2UZ1 - chains B and C of the 4 polymer chains in the assembly; structure by X-ray diffraction, 1.65 A resolution.

Chain B (and C):
Protein: Benzaldehyde lyase
From: Pseudomonas fluorescens
Notes: EC 4.1.2.38; chain C of this document is another copy of the same molecule, construct and numbering; everything in this record applies to it too
UniProtKB: Q9F4L3 (Q9F4L3_PSEFL); residue numbers follow UniProt; this construct covers 1-563
Sequence (563 residues; row label = number of the first residue in the row):
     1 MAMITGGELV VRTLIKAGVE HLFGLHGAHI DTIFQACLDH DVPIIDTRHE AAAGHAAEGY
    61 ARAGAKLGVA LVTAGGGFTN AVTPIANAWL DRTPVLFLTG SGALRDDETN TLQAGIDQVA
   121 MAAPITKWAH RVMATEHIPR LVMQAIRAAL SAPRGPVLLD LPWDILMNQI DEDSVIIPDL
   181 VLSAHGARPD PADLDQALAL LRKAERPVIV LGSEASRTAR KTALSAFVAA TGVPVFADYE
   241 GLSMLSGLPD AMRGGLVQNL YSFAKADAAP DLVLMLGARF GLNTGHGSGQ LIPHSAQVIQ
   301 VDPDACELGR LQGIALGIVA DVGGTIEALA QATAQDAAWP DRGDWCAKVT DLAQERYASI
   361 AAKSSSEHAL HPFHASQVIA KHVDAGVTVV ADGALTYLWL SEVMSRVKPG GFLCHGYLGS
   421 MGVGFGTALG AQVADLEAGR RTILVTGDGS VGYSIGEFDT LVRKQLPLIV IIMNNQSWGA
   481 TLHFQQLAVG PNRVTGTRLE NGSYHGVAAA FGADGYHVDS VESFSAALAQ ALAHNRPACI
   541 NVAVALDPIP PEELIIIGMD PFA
Unresolved in the structure: 1, 557-563
Differences from the reference sequence: conflict I556 (Leu in Q9F4L3)

Chain B / chain C interface:
Pairs across the interface (55):
  R140(B) - L311(C)
  Q144(B) - C306(C)
  Q144(B) - R310(C)
  R147(B) - A305(C)  hydrogen bond (side chain-backbone)
  R147(B) - C306(C)  hydrogen bond (side chain-backbone)
  R147(B) - L308(C)  hydrogen bond (side chain-backbone)
  R147(B) - R310(C)
  A148(B) - C306(C)  hydrophobic
  S151(B) - A305(C)
  V181(B) - I314(C)
  V181(B) - A315(C)
  V181(B) - L316(C)
  V181(B) - G317(C)
  L182(B) - A305(C)  hydrophobic
  L182(B) - L308(C)  hydrophobic
  L182(B) - G317(C)
  L182(B) - V319(C)  hydrophobic
  S183(B) - D193(C)  hydrogen bond
  S183(B) - G317(C)  hydrogen bond (backbone-backbone)
  H185(B) - D190(C)  salt bridge
  H185(B) - D193(C)
  A187(B) - A187(C)  hydrophobic
  A187(B) - R188(C)
  A187(B) - V319(C)
  R188(B) - A187(C)
  R188(B) - R188(C)  hydrogen bond (backbone-backbone)
  R188(B) - P189(C)
  R188(B) - D190(C)  salt bridge
  R188(B) - P191(C)
  P189(B) - R188(C)
  D190(B) - H185(C)
  D190(B) - R188(C)  salt bridge
  P191(B) - R188(C)
  P191(B) - Q331(C)
  D193(B) - S183(C)  hydrogen bond
  D193(B) - H185(C)  salt bridge
  A305(B) - R147(C)  hydrogen bond (backbone-side chain)
  A305(B) - S151(C)
  A305(B) - L182(C)  hydrophobic
  C306(B) - Q144(C)
  C306(B) - R147(C)  hydrogen bond (backbone-side chain)
  C306(B) - A148(C)  hydrophobic
  L308(B) - R147(C)  hydrogen bond (backbone-side chain)
  L308(B) - L182(C)  hydrophobic
  R310(B) - Q144(C)  hydrogen bond
  R310(B) - R147(C)
  L311(B) - R140(C)
  I314(B) - V181(C)
  A315(B) - V181(C)
  L316(B) - V181(C)
  G317(B) - V181(C)
  G317(B) - L182(C)
  G317(B) - S183(C)  hydrogen bond (backbone-backbone)
  V319(B) - L182(C)  hydrophobic
  V319(B) - A187(C)
Also at the interface, not in a pair above, chain B (29 interface residues in all): G186, A192, G309, A320
Also at the interface, not in a pair above, chain C (30 interface residues in all): G186, A192, G309, A320

Overview:
29 residues of chain B and 30 residues of chain C are in contact; the contacts include 12 hydrogen bonds and 4
salt bridges. Polar contacts include H185(B)-D190(C), R188(B)-D190(C) and D193(B)-H185(C).
Both chains are Benzaldehyde lyase (Pseudomonas fluorescens). Entry 2UZ1 (1.65 Angstrom structure of
Benzaldehyde Lyase complexed with 2-methyl- 2,4-pentanediol) was determined by X-ray diffraction.
